PDB entry 1U8W | X-ray diffraction, 2.40 A resolution | chains C and E of the 6 polymer chains in the assembly

Chain C (and E):
Name: Nucleoside diphosphate kinase I
Source organism: Arabidopsis thaliana
Notes: EC 2.7.4.6; chain E of this document is another copy of the same molecule, construct and numbering; everything in this record applies to it too
Reference sequence: P39207 (NDK1_ARATH); numbering as in UniProt (aligned over 1-149)
Sequence (149 residues; row label = number of the first residue in the row):
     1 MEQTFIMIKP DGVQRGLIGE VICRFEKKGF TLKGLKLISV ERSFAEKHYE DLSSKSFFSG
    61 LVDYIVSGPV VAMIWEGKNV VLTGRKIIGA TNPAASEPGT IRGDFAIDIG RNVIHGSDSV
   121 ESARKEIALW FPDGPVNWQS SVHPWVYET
Curated features (UniProtKB/Swiss-Prot):
  - active site: H115 (Pros-phosphohistidine intermediate)
  - binding site (ATP): K9, F57, R85, T91, R102, N112
  - modified residue: M1 (N-acetylmethionine)

Interface between chain C and chain E:
Pairs across the interface (49):
  V13(C) with W138(E), hydrophobic
  Q14(C) with W138(E); Q139(E), hydrogen bond (side chain-backbone); S140(E); S141(E), hydrogen bond (side chain-backbone)
  G16(C) with E26(E)
  L17(C) with E26(E), hydrogen bond (backbone-side chain)
  I18(C) with I22(E), hydrophobic; E26(E), hydrogen bond (backbone-side chain); L32(E), hydrophobic
  G19(C) with G19(E); I22(E); C23(E); E26(E), hydrogen bond (backbone-side chain)
  E20(C) with C23(E), hydrogen bond (backbone-side chain)
  I22(C) with I18(E), hydrophobic; G19(E); I22(E), hydrophobic
  C23(C) with G19(E); E20(E)
  E26(C) with G16(E); L17(E), hydrogen bond (side chain-backbone); I18(E), hydrogen bond (side chain-backbone); G19(E), hydrogen bond (side chain-backbone)
  L32(C) with I18(E), hydrophobic; L37(E)
  K33(C) with L37(E)
  G34(C) with L37(E)
  L35(C) with L35(E); K36(E); L37(E), hydrogen bond (backbone-backbone)
  K36(C) with L35(E)
  L37(C) with L32(E); K33(E); G34(E); L35(E), hydrogen bond (backbone-backbone); V136(E), hydrophobic
  S39(C) with V136(E)
  P69(C) with V136(E), hydrophobic; W138(E), hydrophobic
  V136(C) with L37(E); S39(E); P69(E), hydrophobic
  W138(C) with V13(E); Q14(E); P69(E), hydrophobic
  Q139(C) with Q14(E), hydrogen bond (backbone-side chain)
  S140(C) with Q14(E)
  S141(C) with Q14(E), hydrogen bond (backbone-side chain)
Other interface residues (no listed pair), chain C (25 interface residues in all): I38, V71
Other interface residues (no listed pair), chain E (26 interface residues in all): I38, V71, N137

Overview:
The interface between chain C and chain E involves 25 residues on one side and 26 on the other, with 13
hydrogen bonds. Among the polar pairs are Q14(C)-Q139(E), Q14(C)-S141(E) and L17(C)-E26(E). From UniProt:
active-site residue H115(C) and 6 ATP-binding residues on chain C.
Chain C and chain E are both Nucleoside diphosphate kinase I (Arabidopsis thaliana); the structure, Crystal
structure of Arabidopsis thaliana nucleoside diphosphate kinase 1, was determined by X-ray diffraction,
deposited together with 1S57 and 1S59.
